5ZGB - chains B and M of the 17 polymer chains in the assembly; structure by electron microscopy, 3.63 A resolution.

Chain B:
Protein: PsaB
Source organism: Cyanidioschyzon merolae (strain 10D)
Notes: EC 1.97.1.12
Reference sequence: Q85FY6 (PSAB_CYAM1); numbering as in UniProt (aligned over 1-732)
Sequence (732 residues; each row starts with the number of its first residue):
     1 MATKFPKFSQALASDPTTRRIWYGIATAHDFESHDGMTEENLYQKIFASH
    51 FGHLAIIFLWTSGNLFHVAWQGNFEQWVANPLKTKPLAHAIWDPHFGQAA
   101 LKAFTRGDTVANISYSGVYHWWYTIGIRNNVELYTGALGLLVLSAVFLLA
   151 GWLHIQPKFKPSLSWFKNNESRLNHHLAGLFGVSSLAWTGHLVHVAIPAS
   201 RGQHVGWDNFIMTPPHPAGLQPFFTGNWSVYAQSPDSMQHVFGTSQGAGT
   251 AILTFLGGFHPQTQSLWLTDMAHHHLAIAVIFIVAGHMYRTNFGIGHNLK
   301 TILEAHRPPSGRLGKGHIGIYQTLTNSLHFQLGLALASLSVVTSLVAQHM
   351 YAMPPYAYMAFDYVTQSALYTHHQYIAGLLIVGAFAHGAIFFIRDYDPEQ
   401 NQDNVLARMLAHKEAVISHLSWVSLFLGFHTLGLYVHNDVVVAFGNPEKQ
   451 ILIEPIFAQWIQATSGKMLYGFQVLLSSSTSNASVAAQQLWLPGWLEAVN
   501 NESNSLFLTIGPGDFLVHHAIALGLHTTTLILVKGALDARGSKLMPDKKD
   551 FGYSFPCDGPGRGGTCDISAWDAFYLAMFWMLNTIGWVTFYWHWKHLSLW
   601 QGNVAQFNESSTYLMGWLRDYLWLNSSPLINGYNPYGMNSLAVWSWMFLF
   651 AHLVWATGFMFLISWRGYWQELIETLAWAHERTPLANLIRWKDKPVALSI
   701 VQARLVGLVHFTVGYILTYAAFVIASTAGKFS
Unresolved in the structure: 1
UniProt features mapped onto this chain:
  - binding site ([4Fe-4S] cluster): Cys557, Cys566
  - binding site (chlorophyll a): His652, Met660, Tyr668
  - binding site (phylloquinone): Trp669
Small-molecule neighbours:
  - (2S)-2,3-dihydroxypropyl octadecanoate (3XQ): His430, Leu434, Ile451, Ile453
  - beta-carotene (BCR), molecule 1: Phe5, Ile25, Ile689
  - beta-carotene (BCR), molecule 2: Leu54, Ile57, Phe58, Phe147, Gly179, Val183, Ser184, Leu186
  - beta-carotene (BCR), molecule 3: Phe58, Leu65, Trp121, Trp122, Ile125, Gly136, Leu140, Trp207
  - beta-carotene (BCR), molecule 4: Leu186, Leu220, Ile283, Val284, His287, Ile295
  - beta-carotene (BCR), molecule 5: Phe330, Gly333, Leu334, Ala337, Val341, Ile381, Ala384, Phe385, Gly388, Phe391, Phe392, Ala536
  - beta-carotene (BCR), molecule 6: Met409, Val533, Leu537
  - beta-carotene (BCR), molecule 7: Phe429, Leu432, Gly433, Val436
  - beta-carotene (BCR), molecule 8: Trp646, Met647, Phe650, Trp669, Leu672, Ile673, Leu676
  - chlorophyll a (CLA), molecule 1: Phe5, Phe8, Gly24, Ile25, Ala28, His29, Phe31, His34, Lys45, Ser49, Gly52, His53, Ile56
  - chlorophyll a (CLA), molecule 2: Thr18, Ile21, Trp22, Ile673, Leu676, Ala677, His680, Ile689, Arg690, Trp691, Lys692, Asp693, Pro695, Val696, Leu698
  - chlorophyll a (CLA), molecule 3: Trp22, Phe650, Leu653, Val654, Thr657, Met660, Phe661, Leu698, Val706, Val709, His710, Val713
  - chlorophyll a (CLA), molecule 4: Ile25, Ala26, Thr27, Ala28, His29, Asp30, His329, Leu332, Leu336, Leu379, Leu380, Val382, Gly383, Ala386, His387, Ile390, Arg394, Tyr553, Ser554, Trp571, Phe574, Met578, Leu705, Val709, Val713
  - chlorophyll a (CLA), molecule 5: His29, Phe31, Glu32, Tyr43, Ile46, Ser49, His50, His53, Leu54, Ile57, Phe166, Arg172, His176, Leu180, Phe181, Leu328, His329, Gln331, Leu332, Ala335, Leu336, Leu339
  - chlorophyll a (CLA), molecule 6: His29, His53, Ile56, Ile57, Trp60, Ile376, Leu379, Leu380
  - chlorophyll a (CLA), molecule 7: Phe47, Phe51, Val146, Phe147, Leu149, Ala150, Leu153, His154, Phe159, Pro161, Trp165
  - chlorophyll a (CLA), molecule 8: Phe47, His50, Phe51, Leu54, Trp121, Trp165, Phe166, Asn168, Ser171, Arg172, His175, His176, Gly179, Leu180, Phe181, Tyr356
  - chlorophyll a (CLA), molecule 9: Ile56, Leu59, Trp60, Ser62, Gly63, Phe66, His67, Trp70, Gln71, His89, Ala90, Ile91, Trp92, Leu141
  - chlorophyll a (CLA), molecule 10: Phe58, Trp60, Thr61, Ser116, Gly117, Val118, Trp121, Ser184, Ala187, Leu339, Val342, Thr343, Val346, Met350, Tyr356, Leu369, His372, His373, Ile376, Leu380
  - chlorophyll a (CLA), molecule 11: Trp60, Asn64, His67, Val68, Ala88, His89, Asn112, Ile113, Ser114, Tyr115, Ser116, Val643, Trp644, Met647, Leu717
  - chlorophyll a (CLA), molecule 12: Trp60, Asn64, Tyr115, Ser116, Val118, Ala368, Thr371, His372, Tyr375, Ile376, Leu379, Trp644, Met647, Ile716, Leu717, Tyr719, Ala720, Ile724
  - chlorophyll a (CLA), molecule 13: His89, Ala90, Ile91, Trp92, Asp93, His95, Phe96, Asn112, Ala642, Val643, Trp646
  - chlorophyll a (CLA), molecule 14: Trp92, Pro94, His95
  - chlorophyll a (CLA), molecule 15: Trp121, Thr124, Ile125, Leu180, Phe181, Ser184, Ser185, Trp188, Leu192, Leu268, Met271, His274, His275, Ile278, Phe282, Val342, Leu345, Val346, His349, Met350, Pro355, Tyr356
  - chlorophyll a (CLA), molecule 16: Ile125, Gly126, Ile127, Glu132, Thr135, Gly136, Ser184, Ala187, Trp188, Gly190, His191, His194, Val195, Val205, Gly206, Trp207, Phe210
  - chlorophyll a (CLA), molecule 17: Trp165, Asn168, Ser171, His175, Thr291, Asn292, Phe293
  - chlorophyll a (CLA), molecule 18: Asn169, Arg172, Leu173, His176, Leu177, Phe181, Phe282, Leu299, Leu303, Tyr321, Leu324, Gln331, Leu334, Ala335, Ser338, Leu339, Val342
  - chlorophyll a (CLA), molecule 19: Leu173, Leu177, Ile281, Phe282, Ala285, Met288, Tyr289, Leu299, Ile302
  - chlorophyll a (CLA), molecule 20: Asn174, His175, Ala178, Gly179, Val183, Ile283, His287, Tyr289, Arg290, Thr291, Phe293, Gly294, Ile295
  - chlorophyll a (CLA), molecule 21: Leu186, Ala187, Thr189, Gly190, Val193, His194, Phe210, Ile211, Thr213, Pro214, Pro215, His216, Gly219, Leu220, Tyr231, Ile252, Leu253, Leu276
  - chlorophyll a (CLA), molecule 22: Trp228, Ser229, Tyr231, Ala232, Leu253, Phe255, His273, Leu276, Ala277, Val280, Ile281, Leu490
  - chlorophyll a (CLA), molecule 23: Phe255, Gly258, Leu266, Asp270, Met271, His273, His274, Ala277, Ile278, Ile281, Leu345, His349, Met353, Trp491, Trp495
  - chlorophyll a (CLA), molecule 24: Val284, His287, Met288, Ile295, Gly296, His297
  - chlorophyll a (CLA), molecule 25: Met288, His297, Thr301, Ile302, Ala305, His306
  - chlorophyll a (CLA), molecule 26: Ile302, Leu303, His306, Leu313, His317, Ile320, Phe330, Val405, Leu406, Met409
  - chlorophyll a (CLA), molecule 27: Ala305, His306, Arg307, Pro308, Pro309, Ser310, Arg312, Leu313
  - chlorophyll a (CLA), molecule 28: Arg312, Leu313, Gly314, Val405, Arg408, Met409, His412, Ala415, Val416, His419
  - chlorophyll a (CLA), molecule 29: Leu334, Ala337, Ser338, Val341, Leu345, Gln348, His349, Tyr351, Ala352, Met353, Leu506, Phe507
  - chlorophyll a (CLA), molecule 30: Val341, Ser344, Leu345, Gln348, Gln374, Gly378, Ile381, Phe385, Gly524, Leu525, Thr528, Thr529, Leu532, Met581, Thr584, Ile585
  - chlorophyll a (CLA), molecule 31: Gln348, Tyr351, Tyr370, Gln374, Phe457, Ala458, Trp460, Ile461, Gln462, Phe507, Leu508, Ile510, Asp514, His518, Ile521, Leu525, Val588, Tyr591, Trp592, Lys595
  - chlorophyll a (CLA), molecule 32: Ala415, His419, Trp422
  - chlorophyll a (CLA), molecule 33: Val416, Leu420, Val423, Ala522, Leu525, His526, Thr529
  - chlorophyll a (CLA), molecule 34: Ser418, His419, Ser421, Trp422, Leu425
  - chlorophyll a (CLA), molecule 35: Ser421, Ser424, Leu425, Gly428, Phe429, Leu432, Leu523, Thr527, Leu530, Ile531, Leu576, Phe579, Trp580
  - chlorophyll a (CLA), molecule 36: Trp422, Leu425, Phe426, Phe429, His430
  - chlorophyll a (CLA), molecule 37: Trp422, Val423, Phe426, Leu427, Ile453, Glu454, Pro455, Ile456, Phe457, Ala458, Asp514, Phe515, His518, His519, Ala522, His526
  - chlorophyll a (CLA), molecule 38: Phe429, Gly433, Leu434, Val436, His437, Val440, Val441, Lys449, Ile451
  - chlorophyll a (CLA), molecule 39: Thr431, Leu432, Val436, Asp439, Val440, Leu523, Phe579, Trp580, Asn583, Trp587, Leu614, Leu618, Leu622, Trp655, Phe711
  - chlorophyll a (CLA), molecule 40: Thr431, Leu432, Tyr435, Val517, Ala520, Leu523, Asn583, Trp587, Phe590, Leu614, Trp617, Leu622, Ser626, Ile630, Phe648, His652, Trp655, Phe711, Tyr715, Thr718, Tyr719, Phe722
  - chlorophyll a (CLA), molecule 41: Phe457, Trp460, Phe472
  - chlorophyll a (CLA), molecule 42: Trp460, Ile461, Thr464, Ser465, Leu475, Leu476, Ala483, Trp491, Trp495, Phe507
  - chlorophyll a (CLA), molecule 43: Leu475, Asn482, Ala483, Ala486, Ala487, Leu490, Trp491
  - chlorophyll a (CLA), molecule 44: Trp646, Leu649, Phe650, His652, Leu653, Trp655, Ala656, Phe659
  - chlorophyll a (CLA), molecule 45: Leu653, Ala656, Thr657, Phe659, Met660, Ile663, Ser664, Tyr668, Trp669, Leu672
  - chlorophyll a (CLA), molecule 46: Leu676, Ala679, His680, Thr683, Ala686, Ile689
  - chlorophyll a (CLA), molecule 47: Trp678, Ala679, Arg682, Thr683, Pro684
  - chlorophyll a (CLA), molecule 48: Pro684, Leu685, Ile689
  - phylloquinone (PQN): Ile21, Trp22, Ile25, Met660, Phe661, Ser664, Trp665, Arg666, Trp669, Ala697, Leu698, Ala703
  - 4Fe-4S cluster (SF4): Cys557, Asp558, Gly559, Pro560, Thr565, Cys566, Trp665, Ile700, Arg704

Chain M:
Protein: PsaM
Source organism: Cyanidioschyzon merolae (strain 10D)
Reference sequence: Q85G73 (Q85G73_CYAM1); residues 1-29 here = UniProt positions 1-29
Sequence (29 residues; row label = number of the first residue in the row):
     1 MITDNQVFVALIMALVCGYLAVKLAKQLA
Unresolved in the structure: 1, 29
Small-molecule neighbours: chlorophyll a (CLA): Val7, Ala10, Leu11, Ala14, Gly18, Ala21

How chain B and chain M interact:
Residue-residue contacts - 26 pairs, chain B then chain M:
  Ala48(B) with Leu28(M), hydrophobic
  Leu59(B) with Cys17(M), hydrophobic
  Phe66(B) with Val7(M), hydrophobic; Ala10(M), hydrophobic
  Ala69(B) with Ile2(M)
  Trp70(B) with Val7(M)
  Tyr134(B) with Ile2(M), hydrogen bond (side chain-backbone); Gln6(M)
  Leu138(B) with Ala10(M), hydrophobic; Met13(M), hydrophobic
  Leu141(B) with Ala10(M); Ala14(M), hydrophobic
  Ser144(B) with Cys17(M), hydrogen bond
  Ala145(B) with Leu20(M)
  Leu148(B) with Cys17(M); Leu20(M), hydrophobic; Ala21(M); Leu24(M)
  Leu149(B) with Leu20(M)
  Gly151(B) with Leu24(M)
  Trp152(B) with Lys23(M), hydrogen bond (side chain-backbone); Leu24(M); Gln27(M), hydrogen bond
  Ile155(B) with Gln27(M), hydrogen bond (backbone-side chain); Leu28(M), hydrophobic
  Gln156(B) with Gln27(M), hydrogen bond
Other interface residues (no listed pair), chain B (22 interface residues in all): Lys45, Ser49, Gly52, Glu75, Asn130, Val142
Other interface residues (no listed pair), chain M (15 interface residues in all): Thr3, Val9

Summary:
The interface between chain B and chain M involves 22 residues on one side and 15 on the other, with 6
hydrogen bonds. Polar pairs include Tyr134(B)-Ile2(M), Ser144(B)-Cys17(M) and Trp152(B)-Lys23(M). One
chlorophyll a molecule is bound between chain B and chain M.
Here chain B is PsaB and chain M is PsaM, both from Cyanidioschyzon merolae (strain 10D). Entry 5ZGB (Cryo-EM
structure of the red algal PSI-LHCR) was determined by electron microscopy together with 5ZGH from the same
study.
